Entry 7S4N (X-ray diffraction, 1.65 A resolution); this record covers chains A and B.

[Chain A]
Name: Evasin P974
From: Amblyomma cajennense
UniProt: A0A023FDY8 (EV974_AMBCJ); residues 1-85 here correspond to UniProt positions 30-114 (UniProt number = residue number + 29)
Sequence (85 residues; each row starts with the number of its first residue):
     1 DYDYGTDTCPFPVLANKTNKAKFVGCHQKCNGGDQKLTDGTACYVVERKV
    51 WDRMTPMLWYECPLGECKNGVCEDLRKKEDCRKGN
Unresolved in the structure: 1-3
Cystine bridges: Cys9-Cys30, Cys26-Cys67, Cys43-Cys72, Cys62-Cys81

[Chain B]
Name: C-C motif chemokine 17
From: Homo sapiens
UniProt: Q92583 (CCL17_HUMAN); residues 1-71 here correspond to UniProt positions 24-94 (UniProt number = residue number + 23)
Sequence (71 residues; row label = number of the first residue in the row):
     1 ARGTNVGRECCLEYFKGAIPLRKLKTWYQTSEDCSRDAIVFVTVQGRAIC
    51 SDPNNKRVKNAVKYLQSLERS
Unresolved in the structure: 1-6, 70-71
Cystine bridges: Cys10-Cys34, Cys11-Cys50

[Chain A / chain B interface]
Residue-residue contacts (33):
  Tyr4(A) - Phe15(B)
  Tyr4(A) - Arg47(B)
  Tyr4(A) - Ile49(B)
  Asp7(A) - Glu13(B)
  Thr8(A) - Glu13(B)
  Thr8(A) - Tyr14(B)
  Thr8(A) - Phe15(B)
  Thr8(A) - Ile49(B)
  Thr8(A) - Cys50(B)  hydrogen bond (backbone-backbone)
  Cys9(A) - Cys50(B)
  Pro10(A) - Glu9(B)
  Pro10(A) - Cys10(B)
  Pro10(A) - Val40(B)  hydrophobic
  Pro10(A) - Ala48(B)
  Pro10(A) - Cys50(B)
  Phe11(A) - Glu9(B)
  Phe11(A) - Cys10(B)  hydrogen bond (backbone-backbone)
  Phe11(A) - Leu12(B)  hydrophobic
  Pro12(A) - Arg8(B)
  Val13(A) - Arg8(B)  hydrogen bond (backbone-backbone)
  Val13(A) - Cys10(B)  hydrophobic
  Asn19(A) - Asp33(B)
  Ala21(A) - Asp33(B)
  Phe23(A) - Cys10(B)  hydrophobic
  Phe23(A) - Leu12(B)  hydrophobic
  Leu37(A) - Leu12(B)  hydrophobic
  Trp51(A) - Arg8(B)
  Pro56(A) - Arg8(B)
  Lys83(A) - Arg8(B)
  Gly84(A) - Gly7(B)
  Gly84(A) - Arg8(B)
  Asn85(A) - Gly7(B)
  Asn85(A) - Arg8(B)
Interface residues without a listed pair, chain B (18 interface residues in all): Cys11, Tyr28, Ser35, Thr43

[Summary]
17 residues of chain A and 18 residues of chain B are in contact; the contacts include 3 hydrogen bonds. The
backbones hydrogen-bond at Thr8(A)-Cys50(B), Phe11(A)-Cys10(B) and Val13(A)-Arg8(B).
Chain A is Evasin P974 (Amblyomma cajennense) and chain B is C-C motif chemokine 17 (Homo sapiens); the
structure, Crystal structure of the tick evasin EVA-P974 complexed to human chemokine CCL17, was determined by
X-ray diffraction, deposited together with 7S5A.
